3AIL - chains A and D; structure by X-ray diffraction, 1.91 A resolution.

# Chain A (and D)
Protein: 303aa long hypothetical esterase
Source organism: Sulfolobus tokodaii
Notes: EC 3.1.1.1; chain D of this document is another copy of the same molecule, construct and numbering; everything in this record applies to it too
UniProt: Q976W8 (Q976W8_SULTO); residue numbers follow UniProt; this construct covers 1-303
Sequence (323 residues; numbered -19 to 303; the number before each row is that of its first residue; numbers below 1 keep their minus sign (Met-19 is residue -19)):
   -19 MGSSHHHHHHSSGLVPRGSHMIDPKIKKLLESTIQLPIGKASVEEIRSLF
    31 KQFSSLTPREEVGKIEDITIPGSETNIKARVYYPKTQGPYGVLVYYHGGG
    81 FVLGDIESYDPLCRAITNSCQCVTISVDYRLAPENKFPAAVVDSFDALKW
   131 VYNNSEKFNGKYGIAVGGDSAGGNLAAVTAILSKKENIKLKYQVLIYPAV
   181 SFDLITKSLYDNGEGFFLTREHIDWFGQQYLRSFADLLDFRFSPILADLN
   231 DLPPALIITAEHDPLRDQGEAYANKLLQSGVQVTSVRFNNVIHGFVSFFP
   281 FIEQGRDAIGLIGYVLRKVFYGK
Disordered / not traced: -19 to 20
Cystine bridges: Cys100-Cys102
Glycans and other covalent adducts: diethyl phosphonate (DEP) linked to Ser150
Sequence notes: expression tag (-19 to 0)
Ligand contacts: diethyl phosphonate (DEP): Gly78, Gly79, Gly80, Asp149, Ala151, Ala179, Leu198, Ile203, Phe206, Leu245, His273

# Chain A / chain D interface
Contacting residue pairs (48; chain A residue first):
  Glu250(A) with Asn269(D)
  Asn254(A) with Asn270(D), hydrogen bond
  Leu257(A) with Asn270(D)
  Gln262(A) with Glu283(D)
  Val263(A) with Gln284(D)
  Thr264(A) with Phe268(D); Gln284(D); Asp287(D), hydrogen bond
  Ser265(A) with Arg267(D); Phe268(D); Asn269(D), hydrogen bond (backbone-backbone); Asn270(D)
  Val266(A) with Val266(D), hydrophobic; Arg267(D); Phe268(D), hydrophobic
  Arg267(A) with Ser265(D); Val266(D); Arg267(D), hydrogen bond (backbone-backbone); Asn269(D)
  Phe268(A) with Ser265(D); Val266(D), hydrophobic
  Asn269(A) with Glu250(D); Ser265(D), hydrogen bond (backbone-backbone); Arg267(D)
  Asn270(A) with Asn254(D); Leu257(D); Ser265(D)
  Glu283(A) with Gln262(D); Lys298(D), salt bridge
  Gln284(A) with Gln262(D); Val263(D), hydrogen bond (side chain-backbone); Thr264(D)
  Arg286(A) with Tyr294(D)
  Asp287(A) with Thr264(D), hydrogen bond; Leu291(D); Tyr294(D); Val295(D); Lys298(D), salt bridge
  Gly290(A) with Tyr294(D)
  Leu291(A) with Asp287(D)
  Tyr294(A) with Arg286(D); Asp287(D); Gly290(D)
  Val295(A) with Asp287(D)
  Arg297(A) with Arg297(D)
  Lys298(A) with Glu283(D), salt bridge; Asp287(D), salt bridge
  Lys303(A) with Arg286(D)
Interface residues without a listed pair, chain A (25 interface residues in all): Tyr172, Ala253
Interface residues without a listed pair, chain D (23 interface residues in all): Tyr172

# In short
Chain A and chain D form an interface of 25 and 23 residues respectively; the contacts include 7 hydrogen
bonds and 4 salt bridges. Among the polar pairs are Glu283(A)-Lys298(D), Asp287(A)-Lys298(D) and
Asn254(A)-Asn270(D). Covalently linked diethyl phosphonate: at Ser150(A).
Chain A and chain D are both 303aa long hypothetical esterase (Sulfolobus tokodaii); the structure, Crystal
structure of a HSL-like carboxylesterase from Sulfolobus tokodaii complexed with paraoxon, was determined by
X-ray diffraction together with 3AIK, 3AIM, 3AIN and 3AIO from the same study.
